8K7X - chain A; structure by X-ray diffraction, 1.75 A resolution.

# Chain A
Protein: beta-L-arabinofuranosidase
Organism: Bifidobacterium longum subsp. longum JCM 1217
Notes: EC 3.2.1.185
Amino-acid sequence (856 residues; numbered 379 to 1234; the number before each row is that of its first residue):
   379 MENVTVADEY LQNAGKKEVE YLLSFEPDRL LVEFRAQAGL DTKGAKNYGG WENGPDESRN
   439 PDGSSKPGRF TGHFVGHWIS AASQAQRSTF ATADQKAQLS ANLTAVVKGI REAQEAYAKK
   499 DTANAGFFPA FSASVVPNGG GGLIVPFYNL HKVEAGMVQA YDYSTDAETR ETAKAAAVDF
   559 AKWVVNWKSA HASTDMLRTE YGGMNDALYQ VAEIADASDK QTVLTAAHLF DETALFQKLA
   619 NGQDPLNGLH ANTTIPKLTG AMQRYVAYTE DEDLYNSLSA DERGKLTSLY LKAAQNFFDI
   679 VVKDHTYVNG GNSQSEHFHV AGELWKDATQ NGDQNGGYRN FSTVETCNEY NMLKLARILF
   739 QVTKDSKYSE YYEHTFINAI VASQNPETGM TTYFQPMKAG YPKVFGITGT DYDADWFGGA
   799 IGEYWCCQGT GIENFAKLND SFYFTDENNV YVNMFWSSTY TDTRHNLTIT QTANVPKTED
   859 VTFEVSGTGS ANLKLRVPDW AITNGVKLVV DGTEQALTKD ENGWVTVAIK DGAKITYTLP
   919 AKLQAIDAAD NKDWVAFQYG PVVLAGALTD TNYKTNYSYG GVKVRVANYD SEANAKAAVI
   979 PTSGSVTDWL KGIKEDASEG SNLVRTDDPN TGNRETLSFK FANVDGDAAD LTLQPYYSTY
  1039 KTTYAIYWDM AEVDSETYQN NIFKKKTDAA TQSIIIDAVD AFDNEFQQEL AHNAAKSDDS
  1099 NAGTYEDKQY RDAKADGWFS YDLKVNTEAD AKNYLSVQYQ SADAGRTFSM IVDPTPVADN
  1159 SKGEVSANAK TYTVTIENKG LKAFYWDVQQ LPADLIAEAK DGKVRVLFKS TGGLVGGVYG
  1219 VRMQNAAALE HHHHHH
Unresolved in the structure: 1052-1234
Metal / ion sites: Zn2+: Glu723, Cys725, Cys804, Cys805; Na+ near Asp948 (its only coordinating residue here)
From the paper describing this entry:
  - Zn2+ coordination: Glu723, Cys725, Cys804, Cys805

# In short
Glu723, Cys725, Cys804 and Cys805 coordinate Zn2+. From the paper: Zn2+ coordination by Glu723, Cys725 and
Cys804 among others.
Chain A is beta-L-arabinofuranosidase (Bifidobacterium longum subsp. longum JCM 1217); the structure, Crystal
structure of GH146 beta-L-arabinofuranosidase Bll3HypBA1 (amino acids 380-1223) in complex with Tris, was
determined by X-ray diffraction (same publication as 8K7Y).
